2VYR - chains B and C of the 12 polymer chains in the assembly; structure by X-ray diffraction, 2.00 A resolution.

Chain B (and C):
Molecule: MDM4 protein
Source organism: Homo sapiens
Notes: chain C of this document is another copy of the same molecule, construct and numbering; everything in this record applies to it too
UniProtKB: O15151 (MDM4_HUMAN); residue numbers follow UniProt; this construct covers 16-116
Amino-acid sequence (101 residues; row label = number of the first residue in the row):
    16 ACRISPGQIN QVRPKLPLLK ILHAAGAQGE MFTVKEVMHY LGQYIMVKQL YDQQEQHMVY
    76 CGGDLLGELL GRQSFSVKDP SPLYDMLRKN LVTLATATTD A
Disordered / not traced: 16-24, 111-116

Interface between chain B and chain C:
Pairs across the interface - 13 pairs, chain B then chain C:
  Lys30(B) - His38(C)
  Lys30(B) - Ala39(C)
  Leu31(B) - Ala39(C)  hydrogen bond (backbone-backbone)
  Leu31(B) - Tyr59(C)  hydrophobic
  Leu31(B) - Val62(C)
  Leu31(B) - Lys63(C)
  Pro32(B) - Ala39(C)
  Pro32(B) - Ala40(C)
  Pro32(B) - Gly41(C)
  Lys35(B) - Gln58(C)  hydrogen bond
  Lys35(B) - Met61(C)
  Lys35(B) - Val62(C)
  Glu45(B) - Lys63(C)
Also at the interface, not in a pair above, chain B (7 interface residues in all): Leu34, His38

In short:
7 residues of chain B and 9 residues of chain C are in contact; the contacts include 2 hydrogen bonds. Polar
pairs include Lys35(B)-Gln58(C) and Leu31(B)-Ala39(C).
Both chains are MDM4 protein (Homo sapiens). Entry 2VYR (Structure of human MDM4 N-terminal domain bound to a
single domain antibody) was determined by X-ray diffraction.
